8RZ2 - chains A and B of the 3 polymer chains in the assembly; structure by X-ray diffraction, 2.40 A resolution.

== Chain A ==
Name: Reticulocyte binding protein 5
Source organism: Plasmodium falciparum
UniProtKB: B2L3N7 (B2L3N7_PLAFA); residues 1-526 here = UniProt positions 1-526
Sequence (526 residues; each row starts with the number of its first residue):
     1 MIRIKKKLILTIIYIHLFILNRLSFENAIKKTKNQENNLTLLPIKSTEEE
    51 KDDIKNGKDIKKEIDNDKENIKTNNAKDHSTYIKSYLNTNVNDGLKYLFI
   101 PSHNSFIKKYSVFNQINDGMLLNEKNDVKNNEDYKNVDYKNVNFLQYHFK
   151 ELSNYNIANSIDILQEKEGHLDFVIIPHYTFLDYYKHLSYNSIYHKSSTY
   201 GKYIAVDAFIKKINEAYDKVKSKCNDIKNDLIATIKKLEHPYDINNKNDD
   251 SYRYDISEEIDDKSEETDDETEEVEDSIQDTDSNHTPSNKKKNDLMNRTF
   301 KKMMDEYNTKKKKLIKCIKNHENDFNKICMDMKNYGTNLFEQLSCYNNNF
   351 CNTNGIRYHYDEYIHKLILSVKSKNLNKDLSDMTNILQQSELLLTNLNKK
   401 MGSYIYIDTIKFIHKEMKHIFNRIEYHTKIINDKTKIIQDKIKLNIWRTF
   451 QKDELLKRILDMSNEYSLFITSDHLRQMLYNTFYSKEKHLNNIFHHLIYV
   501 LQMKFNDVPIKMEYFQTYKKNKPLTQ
Unresolved in the structure: 1-157, 242-298, 399-403, 502-526
Differences from the reference sequence: conflict Ala216 (Thr in B2L3N7)
Disulfides: Cys224-Cys317, Cys345-Cys351

== Chain B ==
Name: R5.034 heavy chain
Source organism: Homo sapiens
Sequence (256 residues; numbered -18 to 237; the number before each row is that of its first residue; numbers below 1 keep their minus sign (Met-18 is residue -18)):
   -18 MGWSCIILFLVATATGVHSEVQLVESGGGLVQPGGSLRLSCAASGFTFNT
    32 YWMSWVRQAPGKGLEWVANIQQDGSEKDYLNSVRGRFTISRDNAKKSLYL
    82 QMNSLRAEDTAVYYCARDNPASAVAFDVWGQGAMVTVSSASTKGPSVFPL
   132 APSSKSTSGGTAALGCLVKDYFPEPVTVSWNSGALTSGVHTFPAVLQSSG
   182 LYSLSSVVTVPSSSLGTQTYICNVNHKPSNTKVDKRVEPKSCDKTHTCGK
   232 HHHHHH
Unresolved in the structure: -18 to 0, 134-139, 222-237
Disulfides: Cys22-Cys96, Cys147-Cys203

== Interface between chain A and chain B ==
Residue-residue contacts (15; chain A residue first):
  Phe209(A) with Pro101(B), hydrophobic
  Ile213(A) with Ser103(B)
  Asn323(A) with Glu57(B), hydrogen bond
  Lys327(A) with Trp33(B); Ala102(B); Ser103(B)
  Ile328(A) with Ser103(B)
  Met330(A) with Thr31(B); Gln53(B)
  Asp331(A) with Pro101(B); Ala102(B), hydrogen bond (side chain-backbone); Ser103(B), hydrogen bond
  Asn334(A) with Thr31(B), hydrogen bond; Tyr32(B)
  Asn338(A) with Tyr32(B), hydrogen bond
Also at the interface, not in a pair above, chain B (11 interface residues in all): Gln52, Arg98, Asn100

== Summary ==
9 residues of chain A face 11 of chain B across their interface; the contacts include 5 hydrogen bonds. Among
the polar pairs are Asn323(A)-Glu57(B), Asp331(A)-Ala102(B) and Asp331(A)-Ser103(B).
Chain A is Reticulocyte binding protein 5 (Plasmodium falciparum) and chain B is R5.034 heavy chain (Homo
sapiens); the structure, PfRH5 bound to monoclonal antibody R5.034, was determined by X-ray diffraction
together with 8RZ0 and 8RZ1 from the same study.
